PDB entry 7NKY | electron microscopy, 3.20 A resolution | chains T and A of the 27 polymer chains in the assembly

== Chain T ==
Molecule: 148-nt DNA strand
Sequence (148 nucleotides; numbered -72 to 75; the number before each row is that of its first residue; numbers below 1 keep their minus sign (DA-72 is residue -72)):
   -72 ATCAGAATCCCGGTGCCGAGGCCGCTCAATTGGTCGTAGACAGCTCTAGC
   -22 ACCGCTTAAACGCACGTACGCGCTGTCCCCCGCGTTTTAACCGCCAAGGG
    28 GATTGACACTCTACCGATAAGCAGACGACAGAAAAAACCCTGTGCTAG

== Chain A ==
Name: DNA-directed RNA polymerase II subunit RPB1
Organism: Saccharomyces cerevisiae
Notes: EC 2.7.7.6
UniProt: P04050 (RPB1_YEAST); residue numbers follow UniProt; this construct covers 1-1733
Sequence (1733 residues; each row starts with the number of its first residue):
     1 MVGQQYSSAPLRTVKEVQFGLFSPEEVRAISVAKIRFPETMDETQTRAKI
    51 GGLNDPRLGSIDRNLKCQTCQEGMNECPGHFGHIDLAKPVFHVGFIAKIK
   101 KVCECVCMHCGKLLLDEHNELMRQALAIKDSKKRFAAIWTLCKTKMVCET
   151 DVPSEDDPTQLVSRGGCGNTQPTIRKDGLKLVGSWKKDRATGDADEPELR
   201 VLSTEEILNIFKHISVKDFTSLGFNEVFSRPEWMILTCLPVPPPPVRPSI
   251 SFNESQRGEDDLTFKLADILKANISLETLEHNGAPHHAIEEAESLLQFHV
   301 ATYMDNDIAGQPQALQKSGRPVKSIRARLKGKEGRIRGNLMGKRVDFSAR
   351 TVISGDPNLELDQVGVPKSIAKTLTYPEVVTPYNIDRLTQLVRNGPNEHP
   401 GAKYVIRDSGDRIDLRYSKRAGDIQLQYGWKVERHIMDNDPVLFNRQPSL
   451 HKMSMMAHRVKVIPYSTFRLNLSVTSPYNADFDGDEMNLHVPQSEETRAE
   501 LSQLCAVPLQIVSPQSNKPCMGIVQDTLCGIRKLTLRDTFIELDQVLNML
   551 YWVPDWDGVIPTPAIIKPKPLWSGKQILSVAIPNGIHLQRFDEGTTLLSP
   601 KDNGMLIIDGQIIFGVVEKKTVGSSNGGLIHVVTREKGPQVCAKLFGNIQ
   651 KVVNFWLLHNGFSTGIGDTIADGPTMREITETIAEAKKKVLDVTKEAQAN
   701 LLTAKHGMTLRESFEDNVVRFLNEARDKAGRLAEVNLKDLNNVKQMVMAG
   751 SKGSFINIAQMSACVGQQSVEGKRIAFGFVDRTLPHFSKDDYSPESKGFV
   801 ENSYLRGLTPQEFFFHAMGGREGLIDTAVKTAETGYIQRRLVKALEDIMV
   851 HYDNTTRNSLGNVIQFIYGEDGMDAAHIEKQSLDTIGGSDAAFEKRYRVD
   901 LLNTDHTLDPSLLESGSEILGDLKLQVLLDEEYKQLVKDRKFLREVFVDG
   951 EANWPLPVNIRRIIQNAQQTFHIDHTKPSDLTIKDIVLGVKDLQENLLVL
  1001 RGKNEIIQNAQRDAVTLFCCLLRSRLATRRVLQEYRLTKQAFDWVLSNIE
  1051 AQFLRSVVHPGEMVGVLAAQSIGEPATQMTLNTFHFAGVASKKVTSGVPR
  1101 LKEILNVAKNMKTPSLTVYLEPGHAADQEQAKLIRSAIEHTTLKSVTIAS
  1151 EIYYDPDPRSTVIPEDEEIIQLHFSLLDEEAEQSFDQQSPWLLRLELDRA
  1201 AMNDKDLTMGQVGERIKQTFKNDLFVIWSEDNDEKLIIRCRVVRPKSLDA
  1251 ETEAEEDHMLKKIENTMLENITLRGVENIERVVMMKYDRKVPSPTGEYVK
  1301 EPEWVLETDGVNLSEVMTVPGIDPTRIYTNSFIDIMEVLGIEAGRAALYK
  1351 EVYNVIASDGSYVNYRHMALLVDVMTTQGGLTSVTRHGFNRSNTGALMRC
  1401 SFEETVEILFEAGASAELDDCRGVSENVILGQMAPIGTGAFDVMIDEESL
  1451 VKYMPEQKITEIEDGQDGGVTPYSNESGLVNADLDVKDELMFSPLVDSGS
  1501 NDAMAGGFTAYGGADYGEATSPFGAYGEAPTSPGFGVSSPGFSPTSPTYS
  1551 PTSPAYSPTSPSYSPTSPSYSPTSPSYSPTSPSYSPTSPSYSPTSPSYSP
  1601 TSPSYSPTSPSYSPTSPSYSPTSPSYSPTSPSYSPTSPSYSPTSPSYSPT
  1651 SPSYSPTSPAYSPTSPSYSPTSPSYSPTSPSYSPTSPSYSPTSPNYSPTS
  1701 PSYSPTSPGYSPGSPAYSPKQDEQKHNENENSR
Disordered / not traced: 1-2, 186-196, 1081-1090, 1092, 1176-1186, 1245-1253, 1455-1733
Bound ions: Zn2+ site 1: Cys67, Cys70, Cys77, His80; Zn2+ site 2: Cys107, Cys110, Cys148, Cys167; Mg2+: Asp483, Asp485 (shared with 1 residue of chain P)
Curated features (UniProtKB/Swiss-Prot):
  - region: Pro248 to Asp260 (Lid loop), Asn306 to Lys323 (Rudder loop), Pro810 to Glu822 (Bridging helix)
  - binding site (Zn(2+)): Cys67, Cys70, Cys77, His80, Cys107, Cys110, Cys148, Cys167
  - binding site (Mg(2+)): Asp481, Asp483, Asp485
  - modified residue: Thr1471 (Phosphothreonine)
  - cross-link (Glycyl lysine isopeptide (Lys-Gly)): Lys695 (interchain with G-Cter in ubiquitin), Lys1246 (interchain with G-Cter in ubiquitin), Lys1350 (interchain with G-Cter in ubiquitin)
  - natural variant: Ser1653 to Pro1659 (deletion: In strain: A364A)
  - mutagenesis: Lys1246 (K1246R: Impairs ubiquitination during transcription stress)

== Interface between chain T and chain A ==
Pairs across the interface - 24 pairs, chain T then chain A:
  DG51(T) - Ala309(A)  phosphate contact
  DG51(T) - Arg1386(A)  base contact
  DA52(T) - Arg326(A)  phosphate contact
  DA52(T) - Lys330(A)  phosphate contact
  DA52(T) - Glu1404(A)  sugar contact
  DA52(T) - Glu1407(A)  phosphate contact
  DC53(T) - Lys330(A)  salt bridge to the phosphate
  DC53(T) - Glu1403(A)  phosphate contact
  DG54(T) - Arg337(A)  salt bridge to the phosphate
  DG54(T) - Tyr836(A)  phosphate contact
  DG54(T) - Glu1403(A)  phosphate contact
  DA55(T) - Thr831(A)  base contact
  DA55(T) - Ala832(A)  sugar contact
  DA55(T) - Gly835(A)  sugar contact
  DA55(T) - Tyr836(A)  sugar contact
  DC56(T) - Lys332(A)  salt bridge to the phosphate
  DC56(T) - Arg337(A)  salt bridge to the phosphate
  DC56(T) - Pro448(A)  base contact
  DA57(T) - Lys332(A)  salt bridge to the phosphate
  DA57(T) - Gln447(A)  hydrogen bond to the phosphate
  DG58(T) - Arg344(A)  salt bridge to the phosphate
  DG58(T) - Arg350(A)  hydrogen bond to the sugar
  DA64(T) - Phe252(A)  base contact
  DC65(T) - Lys317(A)  base contact

== Summary ==
The interface between chain T and chain A involves 10 residues on one side and 19 on the other, with 2
hydrogen bonds and 6 salt bridges. Polar pairs include DG58(T)-Arg350(A), DA57(T)-Gln447(A) and
DC53(T)-Lys330(A).
Here chain T is a 148-nt DNA strand and chain A is DNA-directed RNA polymerase II subunit RPB1 (Saccharomyces
cerevisiae). Entry 7NKY (RNA Polymerase II-Spt4/5-nucleosome-FACT structure) was determined by electron
microscopy.
